PDB entry 9AS6 | electron microscopy, 3.07 A resolution | chains C and B of the 5 polymer chains in the assembly

[Chain C]
Protein: Guanine nucleotide-binding protein G(I)/G(S)/G(T) subunit beta-1
Organism: Homo sapiens
Reference sequence: P62873 (GBB1_HUMAN); residues 2-340 here = UniProt positions 2-340
Sequence (358 residues; row label = number of the first residue in the row; numbers below 1 keep their minus sign (Met-17 is residue -17)):
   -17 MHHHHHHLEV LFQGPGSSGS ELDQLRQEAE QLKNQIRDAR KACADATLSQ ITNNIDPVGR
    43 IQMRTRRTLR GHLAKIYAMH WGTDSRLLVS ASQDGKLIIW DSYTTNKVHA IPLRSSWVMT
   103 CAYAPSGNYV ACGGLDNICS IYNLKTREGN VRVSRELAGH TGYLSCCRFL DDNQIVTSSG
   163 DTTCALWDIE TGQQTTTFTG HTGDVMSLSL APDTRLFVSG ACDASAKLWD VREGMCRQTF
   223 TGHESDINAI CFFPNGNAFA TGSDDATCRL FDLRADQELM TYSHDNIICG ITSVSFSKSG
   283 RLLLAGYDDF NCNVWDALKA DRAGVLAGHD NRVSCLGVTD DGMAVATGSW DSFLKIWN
Disordered / not traced: -17 to 6
Construct notes: expression tag (-17 to 1)
Swiss-Prot annotation at these positions:
  - modified residue: Ser2 (N-acetylserine), His266 (Phosphohistidine)
  - natural variant: Leu30 (L30F: In MRD42; uncertain significance), Arg52 (R52G: In MRD42), Gly64 (G64V: In MRD42), Asp76 (D76E: In MRD42; D76G: In MRD42), Gly77 (G77S: In MRD42), Lys78 (K78R: In MRD42), Ile80 (I80N: In MRD42; I80T: In MRD42), His91 (H91R: In MRD42; uncertain significance), Ala92 (A92T: In MRD42), Pro94 (P94S: In MRD42), Leu95 (L95P: In MRD42), Arg96 (R96L: In MRD42), 5 further natural variant entries in UniProt

[Chain B]
Protein: G subunit q (Gi2-mini-Gq chimeric)
Organism: Homo sapiens
Sequence (246 residues; each row starts with the number of its first residue):
     1 MGSTVSAEDK AAAERSKMID KNLREDGEKA RRTLRLLLLG ADNSGKSTIV KQMRILHGGS
    61 GGSGGTSGIF ETKFQVDKVN FHMFDVGGQR DERRKWIQCF NDVTAIIFVV DSSDYNRLQE
   121 ALNDFKSIWN NRWLRTISVI LFLNKQDLLA EKVLAGKSKI EDYFPEFARY TTPEDATPEP
   181 GEDPRVTRAK YFIRKEFVDI STASGDGRHI CYPHFTCAVD TENARRIFND CKDIILQMNL
   241 REYNLV
Disordered / not traced: 1-3, 54-66, 174-181

[How chain C and chain B interact]
Pairs across the interface (38):
  Gly53(C) with Leu23(B)
  Leu55(C) with Leu23(B); Gly27(B)
  Lys57(C) with Asn101(B), hydrogen bond
  Tyr59(C) with Cys99(B)
  Gln75(C) with Arg35(B); Asp102(B), hydrogen bond
  Lys78(C) with Leu23(B); Asp26(B), salt bridge
  Ile80(C) with Leu23(B), hydrophobic
  Asn88(C) with Ala13(B); Ser16(B)
  Lys89(C) with Ser16(B), hydrogen bond (backbone-side chain); Ile19(B); Asp20(B), salt bridge
  Val90(C) with Arg15(B), hydrogen bond (backbone-side chain)
  His91(C) with Arg15(B)
  Ala92(C) with Ile19(B), hydrophobic
  Trp99(C) with Arg35(B); Ile69(B); Phe84(B), hydrophobic; Phe100(B), hydrophobic
  Leu117(C) with Gly68(B); Trp96(B), hydrophobic
  Asn119(C) with Gly68(B); Gln89(B)
  Thr143(C) with Gly88(B)
  Tyr145(C) with Gln89(B); Lys95(B)
  Met188(C) with Lys95(B)
  Cys204(C) with Lys95(B)
  Asp228(C) with Lys95(B), salt bridge
  Asn230(C) with Lys95(B), hydrogen bond
  Asp290(C) with Trp133(B)
  Arg314(C) with Trp133(B)
  Trp332(C) with Gln98(B); Asn101(B); Trp133(B), hydrophobic
Also at the interface, not in a pair above, chain C (30 interface residues in all): Arg52, Thr86, Ser98, Asp118, Gly144, Asp246
Also at the interface, not in a pair above, chain B (26 interface residues in all): Asp9, Ala12, Ser67, Arg132

[Summary]
The interface between chain C and chain B involves 30 residues on one side and 26 on the other; the contacts
include 5 hydrogen bonds and 3 salt bridges. Polar pairs include Lys78(C)-Asp26(B), Lys89(C)-Asp20(B) and
Asp228(C)-Lys95(B).
Here chain C is Guanine nucleotide-binding protein G(I)/G(S)/G(T) subunit beta-1 and chain B is G subunit q
(Gi2-mini-Gq chimeric), both from Homo sapiens. Entry 9AS6 (Global reconstruction of 5-HT2AR bound to
mescaline in complex with a mini-Gq protein and scFv16 obtained ...) was determined by electron microscopy
(same publication as 9ARY, 9AS0, 9AS2, 9AS4, 9AS8 and 9ASA).
